1T1S - chains A and B; structure by X-ray diffraction, 2.40 A resolution.

== Chain A (and B) ==
Protein: 1-deoxy-D-xylulose 5-phosphate reductoisomerase
Source organism: Escherichia coli
Notes: EC 1.1.1.267; chain B of this document is another copy of the same molecule, construct and numbering; everything in this record applies to it too
UniProtKB: P45568 (DXR_ECOLI); residues 1-397 here correspond to UniProt positions 2-398 (UniProt number = residue number + 1)
Amino-acid sequence (398 residues; each row starts with the number of its first residue; numbering starts at 0):
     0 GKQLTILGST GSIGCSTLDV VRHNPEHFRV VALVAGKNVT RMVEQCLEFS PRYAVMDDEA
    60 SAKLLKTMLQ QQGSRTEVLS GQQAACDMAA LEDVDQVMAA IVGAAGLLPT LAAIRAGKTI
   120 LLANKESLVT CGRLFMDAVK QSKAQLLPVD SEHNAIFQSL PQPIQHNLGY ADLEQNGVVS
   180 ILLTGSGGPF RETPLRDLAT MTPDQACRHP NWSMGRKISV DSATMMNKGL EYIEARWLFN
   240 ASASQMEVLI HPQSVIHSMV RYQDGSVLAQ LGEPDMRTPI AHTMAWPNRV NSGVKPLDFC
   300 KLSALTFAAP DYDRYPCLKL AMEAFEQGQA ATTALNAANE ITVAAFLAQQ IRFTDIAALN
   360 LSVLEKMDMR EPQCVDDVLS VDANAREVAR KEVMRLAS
Sequence notes: cloning artifact (0)
Bound ions: Mg2+: Asp149, Glu151, Glu230 (together with Bisphosphonate)
Ligand contacts: Bisphosphonate (CBQ; [(5-chloro-pyridin-2-ylamino)-phosphono-methyl]-phosphonic acid): Lys124, Asp149, Ser150, Glu151, Trp211, Met213, Ile217, Asn226, Lys227, Glu230, Ser253, His256, Glu272, Pro273, Met275
Swiss-Prot annotation at these positions:
  - binding site (NADPH): Thr9, Gly10, Ser11, Ile12, Gly35, Lys36, Asn37, Asn123, Glu125, Gly214
  - binding site (1-deoxy-D-xylulose 5-phosphate): Lys124, Ser150, Glu151, Ser185, His208, Ser221, Asn226, Lys227, Glu230
  - binding site (Mn(2+)): Asp149, Glu151, Glu230

== How chain A and chain B interact ==
Contacting residue pairs - 74 pairs, chain A then chain B:
  Gln157(A) with Ser265(B), hydrogen bond; Leu267(B)
  Gln161(A) with Gln161(B), hydrogen bond
  Gly176(A) with Arg288(B)
  Leu181(A) with Phe298(B), hydrophobic
  Leu248(A) with Phe298(B), hydrophobic
  Met258(A) with Phe298(B), hydrophobic
  Arg260(A) with Pro295(B); Leu296(B), hydrogen bond (side chain-backbone); Phe298(B)
  Tyr261(A) with Arg288(B)
  Gln262(A) with Arg288(B); Val289(B); Asn290(B)
  Asp263(A) with Thr277(B), hydrogen bond (backbone-side chain); Ala280(B); His281(B); Arg288(B), salt bridge; Val289(B); Ser291(B), hydrogen bond (backbone-side chain); Val293(B)
  Gly264(A) with Leu270(B)
  Ser265(A) with Gln157(B), hydrogen bond; Gln269(B), hydrogen bond; Leu270(B); Thr277(B)
  Val266(A) with Ala268(B); Gln269(B); Leu270(B), hydrogen bond (backbone-backbone); Phe298(B), hydrophobic
  Leu267(A) with Gln157(B); Ala268(B); Gln269(B)
  Ala268(A) with Val266(B); Leu267(B); Ala268(B), hydrogen bond (backbone-backbone)
  Gln269(A) with Ser265(B), hydrogen bond; Val266(B); Leu267(B)
  Leu270(A) with Ser265(B); Val266(B), hydrogen bond (backbone-backbone)
  Thr277(A) with Asp263(B), hydrogen bond (side chain-backbone); Ser265(B)
  Ala280(A) with Asp263(B)
  His281(A) with Asp263(B)
  Arg288(A) with Asn175(B); Gly176(B); Tyr261(B); Gln262(B); Asp263(B), salt bridge; Ser265(B)
  Val289(A) with Gln262(B); Asp263(B), hydrogen bond (backbone-backbone)
  Asn290(A) with Gln262(B)
  Ser291(A) with Asp263(B), hydrogen bond (side chain-backbone)
  Pro295(A) with Arg260(B)
  Leu296(A) with Arg260(B), hydrogen bond (backbone-side chain); Val266(B), hydrophobic
  Phe298(A) with Leu181(B), hydrophobic; Leu248(B), hydrophobic; Met258(B), hydrophobic; Val266(B), hydrophobic; Phe306(B)
  Cys299(A) with Ala307(B); Ala308(B)
  Ala303(A) with Ala303(B), hydrophobic; Leu304(B); Thr305(B)
  Leu304(A) with Ala303(B); Leu304(B), hydrogen bond (backbone-backbone)
  Thr305(A) with Ala303(B)
  Phe306(A) with Phe298(B)
  Ala307(A) with Cys299(B)
  Ala308(A) with Cys299(B)
Also at the interface, not in a pair above, chain A (41 interface residues in all): Ser158, Gln174, Asn175, Gly271, Val293, Leu301, Ser302
Also at the interface, not in a pair above, chain B (40 interface residues in all): Gly264, Gly271, Asn287, Leu301, Ser302

== In short ==
Chain A and chain B form an interface of 41 and 40 residues respectively, with 16 hydrogen bonds and 2 salt
bridges. Polar contacts include Asp263(A)-Arg288(B), Gln157(A)-Ser265(B) and Gln161(A)-Gln161(B). Chain A
binds Bisphosphonate.
Chain A and chain B are both 1-deoxy-D-xylulose 5-phosphate reductoisomerase (Escherichia coli); the
structure, Crystal Structure of the Reductoisomerase Complexed with a Bisphosphonate, was determined by X-ray
diffraction together with 1T1R from the same study.
